PDB entry 5J3Q | X-ray diffraction, 1.87 A resolution | chains A and B

[Chain A]
Protein: mRNA-decapping enzyme subunit 1
Organism: Schizosaccharomyces pombe
UniProtKB: Q9P805 (DCP1_SCHPO); numbering as in UniProt (aligned over 1-127)
Chain sequence (130 residues; row label = number of the first residue in the row; numbers below 1 keep their minus sign (Gly-2 is residue -2)):
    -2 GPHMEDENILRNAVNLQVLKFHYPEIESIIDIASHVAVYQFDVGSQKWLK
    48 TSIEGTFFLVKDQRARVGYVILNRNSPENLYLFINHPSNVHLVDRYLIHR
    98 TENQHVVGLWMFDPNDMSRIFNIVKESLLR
Disordered / not traced: -2 to 2
Differences from the reference sequence: expression tag (-2 to 0)

[Chain B]
Protein: Edc1
UniProtKB: Q10108 (YAQ9_SCHPO); numbering as in UniProt (aligned over 155-180)
Chain sequence (26 residues; numbered 155 to 180; the number before each row is that of its first residue):
   155 SILYAGPTFTHSPAASNLPIPTFLHS
Disordered / not traced: 155-164, 179-180

[Chain A / chain B interface]
Pairs across the interface (29; chain A residue first):
  Ala34(A) - Ser166(B)
  Tyr36(A) - Ser166(B)
  Tyr36(A) - Pro167(B)  hydrogen bond (side chain-backbone)
  Tyr36(A) - Leu172(B)  hydrophobic
  Phe38(A) - Ile174(B)  hydrophobic
  Phe38(A) - Leu178(B)  hydrophobic
  Trp45(A) - Ala169(B)
  Trp45(A) - Leu172(B)
  Trp45(A) - Pro173(B)  hydrogen bond (side chain-backbone)
  Trp45(A) - Leu178(B)  hydrophobic
  Leu46(A) - Ala169(B)
  Lys47(A) - Ser166(B)  hydrogen bond (side chain-backbone)
  Lys47(A) - Pro167(B)  hydrogen bond (side chain-backbone)
  Lys47(A) - Ala169(B)
  Glu51(A) - Ser166(B)  hydrogen bond
  Val90(A) - Pro173(B)  hydrophobic
  Val90(A) - Pro175(B)  hydrophobic
  Val90(A) - Phe177(B)  hydrophobic
  Tyr93(A) - Pro167(B)
  Tyr93(A) - Asn171(B)
  Tyr93(A) - Leu172(B)  hydrophobic
  Tyr93(A) - Pro173(B)
  Ile95(A) - Phe177(B)  hydrophobic
  Arg97(A) - Phe177(B)  hydrogen bond (side chain-backbone)
  Arg97(A) - Leu178(B)
  Val103(A) - Leu178(B)  hydrophobic
  Trp107(A) - Ser166(B)
  Trp107(A) - Pro167(B)
  Phe109(A) - His165(B)
Other interface residues (no listed pair), chain A (17 interface residues in all): Gln43, His88, Gly105
Other interface residues (no listed pair), chain B (12 interface residues in all): Ala168

[In short]
17 residues of chain A and 12 residues of chain B are in contact, with 6 hydrogen bonds. Polar pairs include
Tyr36(A)-Pro167(B), Trp45(A)-Pro173(B) and Lys47(A)-Ser166(B).
Here chain A is mRNA-decapping enzyme subunit 1 (Schizosaccharomyces pombe) and chain B is Edc1. Entry 5J3Q
(Crystal structure of S. pombe Dcp1:Edc1 mRNA decapping complex) was determined by X-ray diffraction together
with 5J3T and 5J3Y from the same study.
